7ZGW - chains B and D of the 6 polymer chains in the assembly; structure by X-ray diffraction, 1.83 A resolution.

# Chain B (and D)
Protein: Serratia NucC
Notes: chain D of this document is another copy of the same molecule, construct and numbering; everything in this record applies to it too
UniProtKB: A0A2I5TBB8 (A0A2I5TBB8_SERS3); residue numbers follow UniProt; this construct covers 1-250
Sequence (256 residues; numbered -5 to 250; the number before each row is that of its first residue; numbers below 1 keep their minus sign (Lys-5 is residue -5)):
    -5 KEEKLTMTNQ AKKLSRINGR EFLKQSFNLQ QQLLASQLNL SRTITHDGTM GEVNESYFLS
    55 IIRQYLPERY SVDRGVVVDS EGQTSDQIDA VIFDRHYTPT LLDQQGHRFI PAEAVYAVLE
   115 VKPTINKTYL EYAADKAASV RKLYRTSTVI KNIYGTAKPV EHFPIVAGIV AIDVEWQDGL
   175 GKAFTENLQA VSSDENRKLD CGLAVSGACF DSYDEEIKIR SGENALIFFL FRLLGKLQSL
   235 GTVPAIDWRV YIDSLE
Disordered / not traced: -5 to 11 (chain D: -5 to 11, 40-44, 144-154)
Sequence notes: expression tag (-5 to 0)
From the paper describing this entry:
  - mutagenesis - D83N, E114N, K116L: abolished catalytic activity
  - catalytic residues: Lys116

# Chain B / chain D interface
Residue-residue contacts - 43 pairs, chain B then chain D:
  Leu34(B) - Phe103(D)  hydrophobic
  Ser35(B) - Gln81(D)  hydrogen bond
  Ile38(B) - Thr78(D)
  Ile38(B) - Ser79(D)
  Ile38(B) - Asp80(D)
  Ile38(B) - Gln81(D)
  Thr39(B) - Gln81(D)
  Met44(B) - Asp80(D)
  Met44(B) - Tyr126(D)
  Gly45(B) - Glu46(D)
  Glu46(B) - Gly45(D)
  Glu46(B) - Glu46(D)  hydrogen bond (backbone-side chain)
  Glu46(B) - Gln81(D)  hydrogen bond (backbone-side chain)
  Asn48(B) - Arg68(D)  hydrogen bond
  Asn48(B) - Gly100(D)  hydrogen bond (side chain-backbone)
  Asn48(B) - His101(D)
  Glu49(B) - Arg68(D)  salt bridge
  Ser50(B) - Gln99(D)
  Ser50(B) - Gly100(D)  hydrogen bond (side chain-backbone)
  Ser50(B) - His101(D)  hydrogen bond
  Tyr51(B) - His101(D)
  Ser54(B) - Gln98(D)
  Arg68(B) - Asn48(D)
  Arg68(B) - Glu49(D)  salt bridge
  Arg68(B) - Ser50(D)  hydrogen bond
  Arg68(B) - Arg68(D)
  Thr78(B) - Ile38(D)
  Ser79(B) - Ile38(D)
  Asp80(B) - Ile38(D)
  Gln81(B) - Ile38(D)
  Gln81(B) - Asn48(D)  hydrogen bond
  Leu96(B) - Tyr51(D)
  Asp97(B) - Tyr51(D)
  Gln98(B) - Tyr51(D)
  Gln99(B) - Ser50(D)
  Gln99(B) - Gln99(D)
  Gly100(B) - Asn48(D)  hydrogen bond (backbone-side chain)
  Gly100(B) - Ser50(D)  hydrogen bond (backbone-side chain)
  His101(B) - Gln31(D)
  His101(B) - Asn48(D)
  His101(B) - Ser50(D)
  His101(B) - Tyr51(D)
  Phe103(B) - Leu34(D)  hydrophobic
Interface residues without a listed pair, chain B (26 interface residues in all): Gln31, Val70
Interface residues without a listed pair, chain D (23 interface residues in all): Ser35, Val70, Lys130

# Summary
The interface between chain B and chain D involves 26 residues on one side and 23 on the other, with 11
hydrogen bonds and 2 salt bridges. Among the polar pairs are Glu49(B)-Arg68(D), Ser35(B)-Gln81(D) and
Glu46(B)-Glu46(D). From the paper: the catalytic residue Lys116(B); D83N, E114N and K116L of chain B abolish
catalytic activity.
Chain B and chain D are both Serratia NucC; the structure, Serratia NucC apo form, was determined by X-ray
diffraction (same publication as 7ZGV).
